Entry 2E5L (X-ray diffraction, 3.30 A resolution); this record covers chains A and I of the 23 polymer chains in the assembly.

== Chain A ==
Molecule: 16S ribosomal RNA
Organism: Thermus thermophilus
Sequence (1520 nucleotides; each row starts with the number of its first residue; note: 42 numbers in that range are skipped by the numbering (no residue carries them; nothing is unmodelled there); a row labelled like 190A-190L holds insertion residues (190A, then the next letters in order)):
     1 UUGUUGGAGA GUUUGAUCCU GGCUCAGGGU GAACGCUGGC GGCGUGCCUA AGACAUGCAA
    61 GUCGUGCGGG
    73 CCGCGGGGUU UU
    88 ACUCCG
    95 UGGUC
   101 AGCGGCGGAC GGGUGAGUAA CGCGUGGGU
  129A G
   130 ACCUACCCGG AAGAGGGGGA CAACCCGGGG AAACUCGGGC UAAUCCCCCA UGUGGACCCG
   190 C
190A-190L CCCUUGGGGUGU
   191 GUCCAAAGGG CUUU
   216 GCCCGCUUCC GGAUGGGCCC GCGUCCCAUC AGCUAGUUGG UGGGGUAAUG GCCCACCAAG
   276 GCGACGACGG GUAGCCGGUC UGAGAGGAUG GCCGGCCACA GGGGCACUGA GACACGGGCC
   336 CCACUCCUAC GGGAGGCAGC AGUUAGGAAU CUUCCGCAAU GGGCGCAAGC CUGACGGAGC
   396 GACGCCGCUU GGAGGAAGAA GCCCUUCGGG GUGUAAACUC CUGAA
   442 CCCGGGACGA AACCCCCGAC GA
   474 GGGGACUGAC GGUACCGGG
   494 GUAAUAGCGC CGGCCAACUC CGUGCCAGCA GCCGCGGUAA UACGGAGGGC GCGAGCGUUA
   554 CCCGGAUUCA CUGGGCGUAA AGGGCGUGUA GGCGGCCUGG GGCGUCCCAU GUGAAAGACC
   614 ACGGCUCAAC CGUGGGGGAG CGUGGGAUAC GCUCAGGCUA GACGGUGGGA GAGGGUGGUG
   674 GAAUUCCCGG AGUAGCGGUG AAAUGCGCAG AUACCGGGAG GAACGCCGAU GGCGAAGGCA
   734 GCCACCUGGU CCACCCGUGA CGCUGAGGCG CGAAAGCGUG GGGAGCAAAC CGGAUUAGAU
   794 ACCCGGGUAG UCCACGCCCU AAACGAUGCG CGCUAGGUCU CUGGGUCU
   848 CCUGGGGGCC GAAGCUAACG CGUUAAGCGC GCCGCCUGGG GAGUACGGCC GCAAGGCUGA
   908 AACUCAAAGG AAUUGACGGG GGCCCGCACA AGCGGUGGAG CAUGUGGUUU AAUUCGAAGC
   968 AACGCGAAGA ACCUUACCAG GCCUUGACAU GCUAGG
 1003A G
  1004 AACCCGGGUG AAAGCCUGGG GUGCCCC
1030A-1030D GCGA
  1031 GGGGAGCCCU AGCACAGGUG CUGCAUGGCC GUCGUCAGCU CGUGCCGUGA GGUGUUGGGU
  1091 UAAGUCCCGC AACGAGCGCA ACCCCCGCCG UUAGUUGCCA GCGGUUCGGC CGGGCACUCU
  1151 AACGGGACUG CCCGCGAAA
  1171 GCGGGAGGAA GGAGGGGACG ACGUCUGGUC AGCAUGGCCC UUACGGCCUG GGCGACACAC
  1231 GUGCUACAAU GCCCACUACA AAGCGAUGCC ACCCGGCAAC GGGGAGCUAA UCGCAAAAAG
  1291 GUGGGCCCAG UUCGGAUUGG GGUCUGCAAC CCGACCCCAU GAAGCCGGAA UCGCUAGUAA
  1351 UCGCGGAUCA G
 1361A C
  1362 CAUGCCGCGG UGAAUACGUU CCCGGGCCUU GUACACACCG CCCGUCACGC CAUGGGAGCG
  1422 GGCUCUACCC GAAGUCGCCG GG
  1446 AGCCUACGGG
  1459 CAGGCGCCGA GGGUAGGGCC CGUGACUGGG GCGAAGUCGU AACAAGGUAG CUGUACCGGA
  1519 AGGUGCGGCU GGAUCACCUC CUUUC
Disordered / not traced: 1-3
Reported in the primary citation:
  - binding site for the 6-nt RNA strand: U1537 to C1543
  - contacts within the chain: G1530-A1531 (pi stacking)

== Chain I ==
Molecule: 30S ribosomal protein S9
Organism: Thermus thermophilus
UniProt: P62669 (RS9_THET2); residue numbers follow UniProt; this construct covers 1-128
Amino-acid sequence (128 residues; numbered 1 to 128; the number before each row is that of its first residue):
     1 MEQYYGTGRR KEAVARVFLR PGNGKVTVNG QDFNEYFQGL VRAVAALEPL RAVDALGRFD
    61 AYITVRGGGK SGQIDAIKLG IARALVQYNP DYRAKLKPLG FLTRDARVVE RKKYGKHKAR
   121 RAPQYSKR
Disordered / not traced: 1

== Chain A / chain I interface ==
Contacting residue pairs (127; chain A residue first):
  G941(A) with Arg121(I), base contact
  G942(A) with Gln124(I), hydrogen bond to the base
  U943(A) with Gln124(I), sugar contact
  G966(A) with Lys127(I), sugar contact; Arg128(I), hydrogen bond to the sugar
  C967(A) with Arg128(I), hydrogen bond to the phosphate
  A968(A) with Arg128(I), salt bridge to the phosphate
  C1116(A) with Val108(I), sugar contact
  G1117(A) with Arg104(I), hydrogen bond to the phosphate
  C1118(A) with Arg9(I), salt bridge to the phosphate; Arg83(I), sugar contact; Arg104(I), salt bridge to the phosphate
  C1119(A) with Arg9(I), salt bridge to the phosphate; Arg83(I), salt bridge to the phosphate
  G1127(A) with Arg16(I), hydrogen bond to the sugar; Arg66(I), salt bridge to the phosphate
  C1128(A) with Arg16(I), salt bridge to the phosphate
  C1129(A) with Tyr62(I), hydrogen bond to the phosphate
  A1130(A) with Gln3(I), hydrogen bond to the sugar; Phe18(I), sugar contact; Arg20(I), salt bridge to the phosphate; Tyr62(I), phosphate contact
  G1131(A) with Gln3(I), phosphate contact; Arg20(I), salt bridge to the phosphate
  C1147(A) with Tyr5(I), hydrogen bond to the sugar; Thr7(I), hydrogen bond to the phosphate; Arg16(I), hydrogen bond to the base
  U1148(A) with Tyr5(I), hydrogen bond to the phosphate; Thr7(I), hydrogen bond to the phosphate; Val14(I), phosphate contact; Arg16(I), sugar contact
  C1149(A) with Arg9(I), salt bridge to the phosphate; Val14(I), phosphate contact
  G1178(A) with Arg93(I), salt bridge to the phosphate; Lys97(I), salt bridge to the phosphate
  A1179(A) with Arg83(I), sugar contact; Lys97(I), salt bridge to the phosphate; Leu102(I), sugar contact; Thr103(I), phosphate contact; Arg104(I), hydrogen bond to the sugar
  A1180(A) with Thr103(I), hydrogen bond to the phosphate
  G1184(A) with Ala106(I), base contact
  G1185(A) with Glu110(I), sugar contact
  G1186(A) with Glu110(I), sugar contact; Lys113(I), hydrogen bond to the phosphate
  G1187(A) with Arg111(I), hydrogen bond to the phosphate; Lys113(I), salt bridge to the phosphate
  A1188(A) with Arg111(I), salt bridge to the phosphate; Tyr114(I), phosphate contact
  C1230(A) with Lys127(I), phosphate contact
  G1231(A) with Ser126(I), hydrogen bond to the phosphate; Lys127(I), salt bridge to the phosphate
  U1232(A) with Gln124(I), phosphate contact; Tyr125(I), phosphate contact; Ser126(I), phosphate contact
  G1233(A) with His117(I), salt bridge to the phosphate; Pro123(I), phosphate contact; Gln124(I), hydrogen bond to the phosphate
  A1248(A) with Tyr36(I), hydrogen bond to the sugar; Lys70(I), hydrogen bond to the base
  C1249(A) with Tyr36(I), hydrogen bond to the sugar; Gly67(I), sugar contact; Gly68(I), base contact; Gly69(I), base contact; Lys70(I), sugar contact; Gln73(I), hydrogen bond to the sugar
  A1250(A) with Arg66(I), phosphate contact; Gly67(I), hydrogen bond to the phosphate; Gly68(I), hydrogen bond to the phosphate
  A1251(A) with Glu12(I), phosphate contact; Gly67(I), phosphate contact
  A1252(A) with Glu12(I), phosphate contact
  G1290(A) with Lys70(I), base contact
  G1291(A) with Gln38(I), hydrogen bond to the phosphate; Gly39(I), phosphate contact
  U1292(A) with Gln38(I), hydrogen bond to the phosphate; Gly39(I), phosphate contact
  C1342(A) with Gln124(I), sugar contact; Tyr125(I), hydrogen bond to the phosphate
  G1343(A) with Arg121(I), hydrogen bond to the sugar; Ala122(I), hydrogen bond to the sugar; Tyr125(I), hydrogen bond to the phosphate
  C1344(A) with Lys116(I), salt bridge to the phosphate; Arg120(I), phosphate contact; Arg121(I), sugar contact; Ala122(I), phosphate contact
  A1346(A) with Arg120(I), salt bridge to the phosphate
  G1347(A) with Arg10(I), hydrogen bond to the base; Arg107(I), salt bridge to the phosphate; Val108(I), sugar contact; Glu110(I), phosphate contact
  U1348(A) with Glu110(I), hydrogen bond to the phosphate; Ala119(I), phosphate contact; Arg120(I), phosphate contact
  A1349(A) with Lys118(I), phosphate contact; Ala119(I), hydrogen bond to the phosphate; Arg120(I), hydrogen bond to the phosphate; Arg121(I), hydrogen bond to the phosphate
  A1350(A) with Lys118(I), salt bridge to the phosphate; Arg121(I), salt bridge to the phosphate
  U1351(A) with Lys118(I), hydrogen bond to the base
  C1366(A) with His117(I), salt bridge to the phosphate
  C1367(A) with Lys112(I), salt bridge to the phosphate; Tyr114(I), phosphate contact; Gly115(I), hydrogen bond to the phosphate; Lys116(I), phosphate contact
  G1368(A) with Arg111(I), salt bridge to the phosphate; Lys112(I), salt bridge to the phosphate; Lys113(I), phosphate contact; Tyr114(I), hydrogen bond to the phosphate
  C1369(A) with Arg111(I), phosphate contact; Lys112(I), hydrogen bond to the phosphate
  G1370(A) with Glu12(I), sugar contact; Val109(I), base contact
  G1371(A) with Lys11(I), salt bridge to the phosphate; Glu12(I), phosphate contact; Gly68(I), phosphate contact; Gly69(I), phosphate contact; Val109(I), phosphate contact
  U1372(A) with Lys11(I), salt bridge to the phosphate; Gly69(I), hydrogen bond to the phosphate; Lys70(I), phosphate contact; Ser71(I), hydrogen bond to the phosphate; Gly72(I), hydrogen bond to the phosphate
  G1373(A) with Lys11(I), hydrogen bond to the base; Arg42(I), salt bridge to the phosphate; Ser71(I), phosphate contact
Other interface residues (no listed pair), chain A (61 interface residues in all): C970, U1126, A1146, A1289, U1341, U1345
Other interface residues (no listed pair), chain I (54 interface residues in all): Leu40

== Summary ==
The interface between chain A and chain I involves 61 residues on one side and 54 on the other, with 43
hydrogen bonds and 29 salt bridges. Polar contacts include G942(A)-Gln124(I), C1147(A)-Arg16(I) and
A1248(A)-Lys70(I). The paper reports a binding site for the 6-nt RNA strand at U1537(A); contacts within the
chain involving G1530(A) and A1531(A).
Chain A is 16S ribosomal RNA and chain I is 30S ribosomal protein S9, both from Thermus thermophilus; the
structure, A snapshot of the 30S ribosomal subunit capturing mRNA via the Shine- Dalgarno interaction, was
determined by X-ray diffraction.
